Entry 8ICU (X-ray diffraction, 3.00 A resolution); this record covers chains T and A of the 3 polymer chains in the assembly.

[Chain T]
Molecule: 8-nt DNA strand
Sequence (8 nucleotides; numbered 1 to 8; the number before each row is that of its first residue):
     1 CATTAGAA

[Chain A]
Name: Protein (DNA polymerase beta (e.c.2.7.7.7))
Source organism: Homo sapiens
UniProt: P06746 (DPOB_HUMAN); residues 2-335 here correspond to UniProt positions 1-334 (UniProt number = residue number - 1)
Sequence (335 residues; numbered 1 to 335; the number before each row is that of its first residue):
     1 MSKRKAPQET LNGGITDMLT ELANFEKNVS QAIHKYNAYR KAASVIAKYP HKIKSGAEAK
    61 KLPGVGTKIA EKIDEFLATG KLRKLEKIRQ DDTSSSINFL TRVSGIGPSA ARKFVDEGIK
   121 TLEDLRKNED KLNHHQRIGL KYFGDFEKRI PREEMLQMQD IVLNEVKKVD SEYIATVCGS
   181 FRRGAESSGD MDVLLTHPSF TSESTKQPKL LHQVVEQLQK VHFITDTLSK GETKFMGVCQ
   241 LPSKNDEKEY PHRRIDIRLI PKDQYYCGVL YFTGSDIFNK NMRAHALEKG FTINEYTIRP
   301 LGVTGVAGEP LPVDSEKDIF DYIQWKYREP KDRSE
Not modelled in the structure: 1-8
Bound ions: Na+ site 1: Lys-60, Leu-62; Na+ site 2: Thr-101, Val-103, Ile-106 (shared with 1 residue of chain P); Mn2+ site 1: Asp-190, Asp-192 (shared with 1 residue of chain P); Mn2+ site 2: Asp-190 (together with 2',3'-dideoxyadenosine-5'-triphosphate)
Residues lining bound ligands: 2',3'-dideoxyadenosine-5'-triphosphate: Arg-149, Gly-179, Ser-180, Arg-183, Ser-187, Ser-188, Gly-189, Asp-190, Asp-192, Phe-272

[Interface between chain T and chain A]
Pairs across the interface - 10 pairs, chain T then chain A:
  DT3(T) / Thr-233(A)  phosphate contact
  DT4(T) / Ser-229(A)  phosphate contact
  DT4(T) / Gly-231(A)  sugar contact
  DT4(T) / Glu-232(A)  hydrogen bond to the phosphate
  DT4(T) / Thr-233(A)  hydrogen bond to the phosphate
  DT4(T) / Lys-234(A)  hydrogen bond to the phosphate
  DA5(T) / Ser-229(A)  sugar contact
  DA5(T) / Lys-230(A)  phosphate contact
  DG6(T) / Asn-133(A)  hydrogen bond to the phosphate
  DG6(T) / His-134(A)  phosphate contact
Also at the interface, not in a pair above, chain T (5 interface residues in all): DA2
Also at the interface, not in a pair above, chain A (9 interface residues in all): Tyr-296

[Overview]
5 residues of chain T and 9 residues of chain A are in contact; the contacts include 4 hydrogen bonds. Among
the polar pairs are DT4(T)/Glu-232(A), DT4(T)/Thr-233(A) and DT4(T)/Lys-234(A). Ligands of chain A:
2',3'-dideoxyadenosine-5'-triphosphate. Thr-101(A), Val-103(A) and Ile-106(A) coordinate Na+ site 2.
Chain T is an 8-nt DNA strand and chain A is Protein (DNA polymerase beta (e.c.2.7.7.7)) (Homo sapiens); the
structure, DNA polymerase beta (pol B) (e.c.2.7.7.7) complexed with seven base pairs of DNA; soaked in the
..., was determined by X-ray diffraction together with 1ZQT, 7ICE, 7ICF, 7ICG, 7ICH, 7ICI and 39 further
entries from the same study.
